3WMP - chains B and E of the 6 polymer chains in the assembly; structure by X-ray diffraction, 2.00 A resolution.

[Chain B (and E)]
Name: Galactose-binding lectin
From: Sinularia lochmodes
Notes: chain E of this document is another copy of the same molecule, construct and numbering; everything in this record applies to it too
Reference sequence: A4CYJ6 (A4CYJ6_9CNID); residues 1-94 here correspond to UniProt positions 47-140 (UniProt number = residue number + 46)
Amino-acid sequence (94 residues; row label = number of the first residue in the row):
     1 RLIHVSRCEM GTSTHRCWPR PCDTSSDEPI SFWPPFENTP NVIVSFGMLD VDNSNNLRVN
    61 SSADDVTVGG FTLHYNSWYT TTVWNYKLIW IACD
Disulfide bonds: Cys8-Cys93, Cys17-Cys22
Covalent attachments: N-acetylglucosamine (NAG) linked to Asn60
Residues lining bound ligands: 2-acetamido-2-deoxy-alpha-D-galactopyranose (A2G): Asn56, Arg58, Trp78, Tyr79
What the authors report for this chain:
  - post-translational modification sites: Asn60
  - binding site for N-acetylglucosamine: Asn76
  - specificity-determining residues: Trp18 (proposed by the authors, not directly observed)

[Chain B / chain E interface]
Contacting residue pairs (19):
  Arg1(B) - Ile3(E)
  Arg1(B) - His4(E)
  Arg1(B) - Val5(E)  hydrogen bond (backbone-backbone)
  Arg1(B) - Arg7(E)
  Arg1(B) - Asn38(E)
  Arg1(B) - Asp94(E)  salt bridge
  Leu2(B) - Ile3(E)
  Leu2(B) - His4(E)
  Ile3(B) - Arg1(E)
  Ile3(B) - Leu2(E)
  Ile3(B) - Ile3(E)  hydrogen bond (backbone-backbone)
  Ile3(B) - Val5(E)  hydrophobic
  His4(B) - Arg1(E)
  His4(B) - Leu2(E)
  Val5(B) - Arg1(E)  hydrogen bond (backbone-backbone)
  Val5(B) - Ile3(E)  hydrophobic
  Arg7(B) - Arg1(E)
  Asn38(B) - Arg1(E)
  Asp94(B) - Arg1(E)  salt bridge
Other interface residues (no listed pair), chain B (10 interface residues in all): Ser6, Glu37
Other interface residues (no listed pair), chain E (9 interface residues in all): Ser6

[Overview]
10 residues of chain B and 9 residues of chain E are in contact; the contacts include 3 hydrogen bonds and 2
salt bridges. Polar contacts include Arg1(B)-Asp94(E), Arg1(B)-Val5(E) and Ile3(B)-Ile3(E). Chain B binds
2-acetamido-2-deoxy-alpha-D-galactopyranose. Covalently linked N-acetylglucosamine: at Asn60(B). The paper
reports a binding site for N-acetylglucosamine at Asn76(B); the specificity determinant Trp18(B).
Chain B and chain E are both Galactose-binding lectin (Sinularia lochmodes); the structure, Crystal structure
of SLL-2, was determined by X-ray diffraction together with 3WMQ from the same study.
